3ZS0 - chains C and D of the 4 polymer chains in the assembly; structure by X-ray diffraction, 2.30 A resolution.

# Chain C (and D)
Molecule: Myeloperoxidase heavy chain
From: Homo sapiens
Notes: EC 1.11.2.2; chain D of this document is another copy of the same molecule, construct and numbering; everything in this record applies to it too
UniProtKB: P05164 (PERM_HUMAN); residues 113-579 here correspond to UniProt positions 184-650 (UniProt number = residue number + 71)
Chain sequence (467 residues; row label = number of the first residue in the row):
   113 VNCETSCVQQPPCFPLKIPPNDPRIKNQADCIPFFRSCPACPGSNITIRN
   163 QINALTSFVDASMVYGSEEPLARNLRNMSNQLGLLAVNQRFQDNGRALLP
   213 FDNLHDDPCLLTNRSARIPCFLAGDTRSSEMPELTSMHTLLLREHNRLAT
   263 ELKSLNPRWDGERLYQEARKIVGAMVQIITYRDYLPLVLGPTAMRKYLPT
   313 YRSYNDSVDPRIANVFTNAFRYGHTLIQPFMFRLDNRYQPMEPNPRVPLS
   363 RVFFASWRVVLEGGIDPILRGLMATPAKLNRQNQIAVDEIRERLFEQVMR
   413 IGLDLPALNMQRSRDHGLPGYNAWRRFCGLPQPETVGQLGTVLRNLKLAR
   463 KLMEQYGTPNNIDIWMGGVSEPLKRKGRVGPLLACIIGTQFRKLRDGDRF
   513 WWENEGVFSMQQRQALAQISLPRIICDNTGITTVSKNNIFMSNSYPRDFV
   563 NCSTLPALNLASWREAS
Unresolved in the structure: 579
Disulfide bonds: Cys115-Cys125, Cys119-Cys143, Cys221-Cys232, Cys440-Cys497, Cys538-Cys564
Covalently attached groups: glycan linked to Asn189, Asn225, Asn317; heme (HEM) linked to Glu242, Met243
Modified / non-standard residues: Cys150 (s-hydroxycysteine; CSO)
Bound ions: Ca2+: Thr168, Phe170, Asp172, Ser174 (shared with 1 residue of chain A); heme Fe near His336 (its only coordinating residue here)
Ligand contacts: heme / ZS0: Glu116, Pro145, Phe146, Phe147, Arg239, Tyr296, Thr329, Phe332, Arg333, Tyr334, Gly335, His336, Ile339, Phe365, Phe366, Leu406, Phe407, Met411, Leu415, Leu417, Leu420, Arg424

# Interface between chain C and chain D
Pairs across the interface (8; chain C residue first):
  Ala152(C) with Ile158(D); Thr159(D)
  Cys153(C) with Cys153(D), disulfide
  Ile158(C) with Ile164(D), hydrophobic
  Ile160(C) with Arg323(D)
  Ile164(C) with Ile158(D), hydrophobic
  Ser319(C) with Arg438(D), hydrogen bond
  Arg438(C) with Ser319(D), hydrogen bond
Interface residues without a listed pair, chain C (10 interface residues in all): Ser156, Thr159, Arg323
Interface residues without a listed pair, chain D (10 interface residues in all): Ala152, Ser156, Ile160
Disulfides between the chains: Cys153(C)-Cys153(D)

# In short
The chain C/chain D interface involves 10 residues from each chain; the contacts include 1 disulfide bond and
2 hydrogen bonds. The hydrogen-bonded pair is Ser319(C)-Arg438(D). Bound to chain C: heme / ZS0.
N-acetylglucosamine is covalently linked to Asn189(C) and Asn225(C).
Both chains are Myeloperoxidase heavy chain (Homo sapiens). Entry 3ZS0 (Human Myeloperoxidase inactivated by
TX2) was determined by X-ray diffraction, deposited together with 3ZS1.
